Entry 5G4F (electron microscopy, 7.00 A resolution (low resolution: residue-level contacts below are approximate; hydrogen-bond / salt-bridge calls are withheld)); this record covers chains A and B of the 6 polymer chains in the assembly.

[Chain A (and B)]
Protein: Vcp-like atpase
Source organism: Thermoplasma acidophilum
Notes: chain B of this document is another copy of the same molecule, construct and numbering; everything in this record applies to it too
UniProtKB: O05209 (VAT_THEAC); residue numbers follow UniProt; this construct covers 1-726
Amino-acid sequence (726 residues; row label = number of the first residue in the row):
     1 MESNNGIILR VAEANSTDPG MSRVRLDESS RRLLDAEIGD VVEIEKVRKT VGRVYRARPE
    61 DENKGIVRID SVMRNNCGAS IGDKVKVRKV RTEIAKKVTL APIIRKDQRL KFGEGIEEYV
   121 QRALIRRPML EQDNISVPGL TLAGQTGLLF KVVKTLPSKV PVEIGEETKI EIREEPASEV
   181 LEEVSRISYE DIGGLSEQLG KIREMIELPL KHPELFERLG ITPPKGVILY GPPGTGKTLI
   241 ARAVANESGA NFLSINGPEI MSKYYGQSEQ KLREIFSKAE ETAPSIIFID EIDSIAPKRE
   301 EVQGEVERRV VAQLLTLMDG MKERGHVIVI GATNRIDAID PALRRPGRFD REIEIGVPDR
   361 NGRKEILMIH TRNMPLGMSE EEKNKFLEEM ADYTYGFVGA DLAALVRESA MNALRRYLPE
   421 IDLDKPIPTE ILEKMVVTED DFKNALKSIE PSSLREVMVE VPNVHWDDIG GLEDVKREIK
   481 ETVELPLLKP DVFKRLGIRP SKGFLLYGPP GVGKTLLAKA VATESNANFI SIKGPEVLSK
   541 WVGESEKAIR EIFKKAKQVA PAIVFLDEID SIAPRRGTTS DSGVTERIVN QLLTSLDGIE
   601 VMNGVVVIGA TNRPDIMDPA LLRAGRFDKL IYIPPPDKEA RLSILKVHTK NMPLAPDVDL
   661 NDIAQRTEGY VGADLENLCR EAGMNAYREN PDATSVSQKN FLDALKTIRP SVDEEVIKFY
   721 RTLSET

[Chain A / chain B interface]
Contacting residue pairs (92; chain A residue first):
  Q108(A) with R324(B)
  L110(A) with E217(B)
  K111(A) with E217(B)
  F112(A) with E217(B)
  L140(A) with E217(B); L219(B)
  T141(A) with G220(B)
  P233(A) with R345(B)
  G234(A) with R345(B)
  T238(A) with R345(B)
  N256(A) with D319(B)
  P258(A) with A312(B)
  E259(A) with T316(B)
  M261(A) with R309(B)
  S262(A) with R309(B); A312(B); Q313(B); T316(B)
  K263(A) with R309(B)
  Y264(A) with Y265(B); R309(B)
  Q303(A) with G304(B)
  R335(A) with E300(B)
  M374(A) with L219(B); G220(B)
  Y393(A) with M602(B)
  R407(A) with I221(B); T222(B); D350(B); R351(B)
  E408(A) with K201(B); R351(B)
  M411(A) with K201(B); M205(B); R351(B)
  N412(A) with K201(B)
  L414(A) with I221(B)
  R415(A) with E197(B); K201(B); E204(B)
  L418(A) with H212(B); E214(B)
  D422(A) with E2(B); S3(B); K84(B); E214(B)
  L423(A) with E214(B)
  D424(A) with P213(B); E214(B)
  K425(A) with P213(B); F216(B)
  L432(A) with L219(B)
  K443(A) with M602(B)
  K447(A) with K557(B); Q558(B); A560(B); P561(B); N603(B)
  I449(A) with K554(B); K557(B); Q558(B)
  K533(A) with D597(B)
  P535(A) with N590(B); T594(B)
  L538(A) with N590(B)
  S539(A) with K547(B); T594(B)
  V542(A) with K547(B)
  P574(A) with S582(B); G583(B); T585(B)
  R575(A) with S582(B); T585(B); R587(B)
  R576(A) with D581(B)
  M652(A) with L496(B); G497(B)
  N677(A) with A624(B)
  R680(A) with I498(B); R499(B); P500(B)
  M684(A) with R499(B); S501(B); K629(B)
  R688(A) with L496(B); I498(B)
  E689(A) with E481(B); L485(B); K489(B); F493(B)
  A693(A) with L496(B)
  R709(A) with E725(B)
Other interface residues (no listed pair), chain A (63 interface residues in all): G304, P375, A410, P419, I421, I427, L446, G577, S580, P653, E681, G683
Other interface residues (no listed pair), chain B (67 interface residues in all): R10, L215, R218, E305, R308, L315, V492, R576, G625, S724

[Summary]
Chain A and chain B form an interface of 63 and 67 residues respectively.
Chain A and chain B are both Vcp-like atpase (Thermoplasma acidophilum); the structure, Structure of the
ADP-bound VAT complex, was determined by electron microscopy, deposited together with 5G4G.
